PDB entry 3SSO | X-ray diffraction, 1.90 A resolution | chains A and B of the 4 polymer chains in the assembly

== Chain A (and B) ==
Molecule: Methyltransferase
From: Micromonospora griseorubida
Notes: EC 2.1.1.-; chain B of this document is another copy of the same molecule, construct and numbering; everything in this record applies to it too
UniProt: Q83WF2 (Q83WF2_MICGR); residues 1-399 here = UniProt positions 1-399
Chain sequence (419 residues; numbered -19 to 399; the number before each row is that of its first residue; numbers below 1 keep their minus sign (Met-19 is residue -19)):
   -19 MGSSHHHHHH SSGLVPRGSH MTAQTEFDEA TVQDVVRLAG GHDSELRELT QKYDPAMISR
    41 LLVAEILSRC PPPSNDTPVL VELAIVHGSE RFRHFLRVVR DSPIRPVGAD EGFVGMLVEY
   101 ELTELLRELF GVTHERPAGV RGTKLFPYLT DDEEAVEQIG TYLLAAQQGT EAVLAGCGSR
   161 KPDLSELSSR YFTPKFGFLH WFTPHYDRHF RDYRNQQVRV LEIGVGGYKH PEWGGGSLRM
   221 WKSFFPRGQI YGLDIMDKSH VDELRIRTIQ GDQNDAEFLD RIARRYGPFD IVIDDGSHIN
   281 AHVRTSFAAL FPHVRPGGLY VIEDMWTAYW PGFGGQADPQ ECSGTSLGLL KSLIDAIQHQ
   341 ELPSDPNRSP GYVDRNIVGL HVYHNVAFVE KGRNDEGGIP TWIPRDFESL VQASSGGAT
Unresolved in the structure: -19 to 5, 399 (chain B: -19 to 5)
Sequence notes: expression tag (-19 to 0)
Bound ions: Mg2+: Asp275, Glu303, Asp304
Ligand contacts: S-adenosylhomocysteine (SAH): Thr173, Pro174, Lys175, Glu202, Ile203, Gly204, Val205, Gly206, Gly207, Tyr208, Gly216, Ser217, Leu233, Asp234, Ile235, Met236, Gly251, Asp252, Gln253, Asp275, Gly276, Ser277, His282
UniProt features mapped onto this chain:
  - active site: His278 (Proton acceptor)
  - binding site (S-adenosyl-L-methionine): Thr173, Glu202 to Tyr208, Ser217, Asp234, Asp252, Gln253, Asp275
  - binding site (Mg(2+)): Asp275, Glu303, Asp304
  - mutagenesis: Tyr208 (Y208F: Decreased catalytic activity), His278 (H278A/K/Q: Abolishes catalytic activity), Ile279 (I279V: Slightly increased catalytic activity)
What the authors report for this chain:
  - Mg2+ coordination: Asp275, Glu303, Asp304
  - contacts within the chain: Lys175-Asp275 (hydrogen bond), Lys175-Glu303 (hydrogen bond)
  - binding site for S-adenosylhomocysteine: Thr173, Glu202, Ser217, Asp234, Asp252, Asp275
  - catalytic residues: Tyr208 (proposed by the authors, not directly observed)

== Chain A / chain B interface ==
Contacting residue pairs (59):
  Arg80(A) - Arg80(B)
  Arg80(A) - Asp81(B)  salt bridge
  Asp81(A) - Arg80(B)  salt bridge
  Gly95(A) - Phe178(B)
  Met96(A) - Phe178(B)  hydrophobic
  Glu115(A) - Arg188(B)  salt bridge
  Glu115(A) - Arg191(B)  salt bridge
  Pro117(A) - Pro184(B)
  Pro117(A) - His185(B)
  Pro117(A) - Arg188(B)
  Ala118(A) - His185(B)
  Thr123(A) - Trp181(B)
  Leu125(A) - Phe178(B)  hydrophobic
  Leu125(A) - Leu179(B)  hydrophobic
  Phe126(A) - Phe178(B)  hydrophobic
  Leu143(A) - Phe178(B)  hydrophobic
  Leu144(A) - Phe172(B)  hydrophobic
  Ala146(A) - Phe178(B)  hydrophobic
  Gln147(A) - Ser168(B)
  Gln147(A) - Thr173(B)  hydrogen bond (side chain-backbone)
  Gln147(A) - Phe176(B)  hydrogen bond (side chain-backbone)
  Gln147(A) - Gly177(B)
  Gln147(A) - Phe178(B)
  Gln148(A) - Ser169(B)
  Gln148(A) - Phe172(B)
  Thr150(A) - Gly177(B)
  Thr150(A) - Trp181(B)
  Glu151(A) - Ser165(B)
  Glu151(A) - Glu166(B)
  Glu151(A) - Ser169(B)  hydrogen bond
  Leu154(A) - Trp181(B)  hydrophobic
  Arg160(A) - Asp163(B)  salt bridge
  Lys161(A) - Arg160(B)
  Asp163(A) - Arg160(B)  salt bridge
  Ser169(A) - Gln148(B)
  Ser169(A) - Glu151(B)  hydrogen bond
  Thr173(A) - Gln147(B)  hydrogen bond (backbone-side chain)
  Pro174(A) - Gln147(B)
  Phe176(A) - Gln147(B)  hydrogen bond (backbone-side chain)
  Phe176(A) - Glu151(B)
  Gly177(A) - Gln147(B)
  Gly177(A) - Thr150(B)
  Gly177(A) - Glu151(B)
  Phe178(A) - Gly95(B)
  Phe178(A) - Met96(B)  hydrophobic
  Phe178(A) - Leu125(B)  hydrophobic
  Phe178(A) - Phe126(B)  hydrophobic
  Phe178(A) - Leu143(B)  hydrophobic
  Phe178(A) - Ala146(B)  hydrophobic
  Phe178(A) - Gln147(B)
  Leu179(A) - Leu125(B)  hydrophobic
  Trp181(A) - Thr123(B)
  Trp181(A) - Leu154(B)  hydrophobic
  Pro184(A) - Pro117(B)
  His185(A) - Pro117(B)
  His185(A) - Ala118(B)
  Arg188(A) - Glu115(B)  salt bridge
  Arg188(A) - Pro117(B)
  Arg191(A) - Glu115(B)  salt bridge
Also at the interface, not in a pair above, chain A (38 interface residues in all): Arg121, Pro162, Ser165, Phe172, Asp187
Also at the interface, not in a pair above, chain B (39 interface residues in all): Arg121, Leu144, Lys161, Pro162, Pro174

== In short ==
The interface between chain A and chain B involves 38 residues on one side and 39 on the other; the contacts
include 6 hydrogen bonds and 8 salt bridges. Polar contacts include Arg80(A)-Asp81(B), Glu115(A)-Arg188(B) and
Glu115(A)-Arg191(B). The paper reports the catalytic residue Tyr208(A); a binding site for
S-adenosylhomocysteine at Thr173(A), Glu202(A) and Ser217(A) among others.
Chain A and chain B are both Methyltransferase (Micromonospora griseorubida); the structure, MycE
Methyltransferase from the Mycinamycin Biosynthetic Pathway in Complex with Mg and SAH, Crystal form 2, was
determined by X-ray diffraction together with 3SSM and 3SSN from the same study.
